8G7B - chains A and D of the 5 polymer chains in the assembly; structure by electron microscopy, 3.20 A resolution.

== Chain A (and D) ==
Protein: Spike glycoprotein
From: Severe acute respiratory syndrome coronavirus 2
Notes: chain D of this document is another copy of the same molecule, construct and numbering; everything in this record applies to it too
UniProt: P0DTC2 (SPIKE_SARS2); residues 14-1211 here = UniProt positions 14-1211
Sequence (1234 residues; each row starts with the number of its first residue):
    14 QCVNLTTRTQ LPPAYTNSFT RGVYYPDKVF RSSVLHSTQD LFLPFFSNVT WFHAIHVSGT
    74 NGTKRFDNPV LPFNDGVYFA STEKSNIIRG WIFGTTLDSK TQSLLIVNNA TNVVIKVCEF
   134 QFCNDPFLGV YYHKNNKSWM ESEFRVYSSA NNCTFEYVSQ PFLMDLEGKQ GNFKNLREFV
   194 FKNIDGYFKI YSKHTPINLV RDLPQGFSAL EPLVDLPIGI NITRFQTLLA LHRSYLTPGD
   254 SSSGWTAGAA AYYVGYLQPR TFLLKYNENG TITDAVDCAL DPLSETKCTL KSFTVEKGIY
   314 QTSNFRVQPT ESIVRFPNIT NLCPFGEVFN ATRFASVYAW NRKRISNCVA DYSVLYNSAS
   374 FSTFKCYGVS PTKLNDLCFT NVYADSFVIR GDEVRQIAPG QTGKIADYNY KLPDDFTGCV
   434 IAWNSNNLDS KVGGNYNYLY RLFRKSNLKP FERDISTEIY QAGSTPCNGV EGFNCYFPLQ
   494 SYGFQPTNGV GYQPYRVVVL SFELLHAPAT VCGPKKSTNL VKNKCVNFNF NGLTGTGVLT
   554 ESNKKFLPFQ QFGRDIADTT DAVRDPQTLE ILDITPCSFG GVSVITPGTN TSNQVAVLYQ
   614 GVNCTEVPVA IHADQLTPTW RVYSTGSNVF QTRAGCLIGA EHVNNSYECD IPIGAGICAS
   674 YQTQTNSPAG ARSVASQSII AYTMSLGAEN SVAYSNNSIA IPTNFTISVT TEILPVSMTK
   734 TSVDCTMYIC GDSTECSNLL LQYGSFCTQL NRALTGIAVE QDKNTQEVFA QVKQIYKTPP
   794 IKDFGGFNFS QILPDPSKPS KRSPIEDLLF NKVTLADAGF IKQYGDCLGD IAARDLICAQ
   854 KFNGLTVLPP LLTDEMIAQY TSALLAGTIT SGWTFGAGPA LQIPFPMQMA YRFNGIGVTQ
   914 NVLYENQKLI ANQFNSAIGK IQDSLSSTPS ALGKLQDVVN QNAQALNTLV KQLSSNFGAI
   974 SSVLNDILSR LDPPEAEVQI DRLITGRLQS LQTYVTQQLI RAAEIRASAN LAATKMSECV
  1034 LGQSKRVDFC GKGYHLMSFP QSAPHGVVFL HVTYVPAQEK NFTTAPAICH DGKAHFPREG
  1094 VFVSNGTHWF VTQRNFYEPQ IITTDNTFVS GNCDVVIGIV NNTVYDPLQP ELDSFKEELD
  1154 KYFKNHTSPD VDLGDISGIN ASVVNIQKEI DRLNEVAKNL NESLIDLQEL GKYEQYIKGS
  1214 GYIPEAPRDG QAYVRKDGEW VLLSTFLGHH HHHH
Unresolved in the structure: 181-183, 308-317, 593-1247
Sequence notes: conflict G614 (Asp in P0DTC2), A682 (Arg in P0DTC2), G683 (Arg in P0DTC2), P817 (Phe in P0DTC2), P892 (Ala in P0DTC2), P899 (Ala in P0DTC2), P942 (Ala in P0DTC2), P986 (Lys in P0DTC2), P987 (Val in P0DTC2); expression tag (1212-1247)
UniProt features mapped onto this chain:
  - region: N280 to C301 (Putative superantigen), R403 to D405 (Integrin-binding motif), N448 to F456 (Immunodominant HLA epitope recognized by the CD8+), P681, A684 (Putative superantigen), S816 to Y837 (Fusion peptide 1), K835 to F855 (Fusion peptide 2), D1163 to E1202 (Heptad repeat 2)
  - site (Cleavage): R685, S686, R815, S816
  - glycosylation: N17 (N-linked (GlcNAc...) (complex) asparagine), N61 (N-linked (GlcNAc...) (hybrid) asparagine), N74 (N-linked (GlcNAc...) (complex) asparagine), N122 (N-linked (GlcNAc...) (hybrid) asparagine), N149 (N-linked (GlcNAc...) (complex) asparagine), N165 (N-linked (GlcNAc...) (complex) asparagine), N234 (N-linked (GlcNAc...) (high mannose) asparagine), N282 (N-linked (GlcNAc...) (complex) asparagine), T323 (O-linked (GalNAc) threonine), S325 (O-linked (HexNAc...) serine), N331 (N-linked (GlcNAc...) (complex) asparagine), N343 (N-linked (GlcNAc...) (complex) asparagine), N603 (N-linked (GlcNAc...) (hybrid) asparagine), N616 (N-linked (GlcNAc...) (complex) asparagine), N657 (N-linked (GlcNAc...) (complex) asparagine), T676 (O-linked (GlcNAc...) threonine), T678 (O-linked (GlcNAc...) threonine), N709 (N-linked (GlcNAc...) (high mannose) asparagine), N717 (N-linked (GlcNAc...) (hybrid) asparagine), N801 (N-linked (GlcNAc...) (hybrid) asparagine) and 6 more in UniProt
Disulfide bonds: C15-C136, C131-C166, C291-C301, C336-C361, C379-C432, C480-C488, C538-C590
Covalently attached groups: N-acetylglucosamine (NAG) linked to N331, N343

== How chain A and chain D interact ==
Residue-residue contacts (32; chain A residue first):
  Y38(A) - F562(D)  hydrophobic
  K41(A) - H519(D)
  K41(A) - F562(D)
  K41(A) - Q563(D)
  K41(A) - Q564(D)  hydrogen bond (backbone-backbone)
  K41(A) - F565(D)
  V42(A) - F565(D)
  V42(A) - R567(D)
  F43(A) - K557(D)
  F43(A) - K558(D)
  F43(A) - F559(D)  hydrophobic
  F43(A) - Q563(D)
  F43(A) - F565(D)  hydrogen bond (backbone-backbone)
  F43(A) - G566(D)
  F43(A) - R567(D)  hydrogen bond (backbone-backbone)
  F43(A) - D568(D)
  R44(A) - R567(D)  hydrogen bond (side chain-backbone)
  R44(A) - D568(D)
  S45(A) - D568(D)  hydrogen bond (backbone-side chain)
  V47(A) - D568(D)
  T167(A) - W353(D)
  Y200(A) - Y396(D)  hydrogen bond
  Y200(A) - E516(D)  hydrogen bond
  E224(A) - F562(D)
  P225(A) - F562(D)
  P230(A) - R357(D)  hydrogen bond (backbone-side chain)
  P230(A) - Y396(D)
  I231(A) - R357(D)  hydrogen bond (backbone-side chain)
  G232(A) - R355(D)
  G232(A) - R357(D)
  N282(A) - K558(D)
  Y369(A) - T415(D)  hydrogen bond
Interface residues without a listed pair, chain A (22 interface residues in all): D40, Q115, F168, I233, G283, N370
Interface residues without a listed pair, chain D (24 interface residues in all): N394, G416, K417, D420, A520, L560, A570

== In short ==
22 residues of chain A face 24 of chain D across their interface; the contacts include 10 hydrogen bonds.
Polar pairs include R44(A)-R567(D), S45(A)-D568(D) and Y200(A)-Y396(D). N-acetylglucosamine is covalently
linked to N331(A) and N343(A).
Chain A and chain D are both Spike glycoprotein (Severe acute respiratory syndrome coronavirus 2); the
structure, SARS-CoV-2 spike/Nb3 complex with 1 RBD up and 2 Nb3 (local refinement), was determined by electron
microscopy.
